Entry 7F1M (electron microscopy, 3.10 A resolution); this record covers chains A and B of the 4 polymer chains in the assembly.

[Chain A (and B)]
Protein: Nucleoprotein
From: Lake Victoria marburgvirus (strain Angola/2005)
Notes: chain B of this document is another copy of the same molecule, construct and numbering; everything in this record applies to it too
UniProtKB: Q1PD53 (NCAP_MABVA); residue numbers follow UniProt; this construct covers 1-395
Sequence (395 residues; each row starts with the number of its first residue):
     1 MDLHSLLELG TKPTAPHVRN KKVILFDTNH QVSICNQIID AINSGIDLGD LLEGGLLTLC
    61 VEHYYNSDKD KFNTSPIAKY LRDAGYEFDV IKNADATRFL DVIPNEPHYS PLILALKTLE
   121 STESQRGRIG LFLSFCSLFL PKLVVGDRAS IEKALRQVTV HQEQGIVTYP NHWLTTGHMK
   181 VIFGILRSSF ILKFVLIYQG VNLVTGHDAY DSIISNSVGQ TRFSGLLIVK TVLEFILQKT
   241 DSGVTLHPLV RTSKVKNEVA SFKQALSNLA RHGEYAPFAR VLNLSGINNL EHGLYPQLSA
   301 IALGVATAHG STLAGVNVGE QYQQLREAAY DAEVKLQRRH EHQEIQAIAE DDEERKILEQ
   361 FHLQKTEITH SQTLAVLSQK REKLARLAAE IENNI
Disordered / not traced: 395
Differences from the reference sequence: engineered mutation Y198 (His in Q1PD53), Y330 (His in Q1PD53)
What the authors report for this chain:
  - binding site for the 6-nt RNA strand: K142, K153, R156, K230, H292
  - conformationally variable residues (loop rearrangement): N202 to D208
  - self-association interface (contacts with another copy of this molecule): I368

[How chain A and chain B interact]
Contacting residue pairs (8; chain A residue first):
  Q364(A) - T74(B)
  E367(A) - N73(B)
  E367(A) - T74(B)
  E367(A) - K79(B)
  E367(A) - R82(B)  salt bridge
  H370(A) - R82(B)
  S371(A) - N73(B)
  S371(A) - R82(B)
Interface residues without a listed pair, chain A (5 interface residues in all): I368
Interface residues without a listed pair, chain B (5 interface residues in all): S75

[Summary]
The chain A/chain B interface involves 5 residues from each chain, with 1 salt bridge. The salt-bridged pair
is E367(A)-R82(B). The paper reports a binding site for the 6-nt RNA strand at K142(A), K153(A) and R156(A)
among others; conformational variability at N202(A).
Both chains are Nucleoprotein (Lake Victoria marburgvirus (strain Angola/2005)). Entry 7F1M (Marburg virus
nucleoprotein-RNA complex) was determined by electron microscopy.
